PDB entry 8AGB | electron microscopy, 3.00 A resolution | chains A and F of the 8 polymer chains in the assembly

[Chain A]
Name: Dolichyl-diphosphooligosaccharide--protein glycosyltransferase subunit STT3
Source organism: Saccharomyces cerevisiae
Notes: EC 2.4.99.18
Reference sequence: P39007 (STT3_YEAST); numbering as in UniProt (aligned over 1-718)
Chain sequence (718 residues; numbered 1 to 718; the number before each row is that of its first residue):
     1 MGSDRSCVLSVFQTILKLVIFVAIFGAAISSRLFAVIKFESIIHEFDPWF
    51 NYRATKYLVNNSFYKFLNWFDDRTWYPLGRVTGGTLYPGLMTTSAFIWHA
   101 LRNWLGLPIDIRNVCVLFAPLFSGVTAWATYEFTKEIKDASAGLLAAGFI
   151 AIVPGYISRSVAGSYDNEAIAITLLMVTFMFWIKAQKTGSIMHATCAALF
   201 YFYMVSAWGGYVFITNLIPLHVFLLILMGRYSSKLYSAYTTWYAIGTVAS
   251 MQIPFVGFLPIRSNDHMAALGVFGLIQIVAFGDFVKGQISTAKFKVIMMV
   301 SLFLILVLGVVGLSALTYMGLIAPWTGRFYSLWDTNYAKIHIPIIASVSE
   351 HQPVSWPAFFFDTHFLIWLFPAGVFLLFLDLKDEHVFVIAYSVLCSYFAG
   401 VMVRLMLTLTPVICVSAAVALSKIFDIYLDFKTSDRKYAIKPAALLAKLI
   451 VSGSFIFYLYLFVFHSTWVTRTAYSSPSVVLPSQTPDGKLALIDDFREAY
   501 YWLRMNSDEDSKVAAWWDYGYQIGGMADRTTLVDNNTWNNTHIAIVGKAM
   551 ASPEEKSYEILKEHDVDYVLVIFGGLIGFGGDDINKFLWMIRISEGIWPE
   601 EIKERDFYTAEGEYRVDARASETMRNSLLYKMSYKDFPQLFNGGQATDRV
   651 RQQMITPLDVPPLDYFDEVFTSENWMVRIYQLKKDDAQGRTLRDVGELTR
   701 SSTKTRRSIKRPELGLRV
Unresolved in the structure: 1-6, 295-351, 433-439, 483-488
Covalent attachments: glycan linked to Asn539
Ion coordination: Mn2+: Asp166 (together with ELU)
Residues lining bound ligands:
  - beta-D-mannopyranose / ELU / alpha-D-mannopyranose / N-acetylglucosamine / 2-acetamido-2-deoxy-alpha-D-glucopyranose: Asp47, Val81, Gly84, Thr85, Asp166, Asn167, Glu168, Trp208, Gly209, Gly210, Val212, Phe213, Asn216, Leu220, Phe255, Leu394, Phe398, Arg404, Leu405, Tyr521, Asn535, Asn536, Thr537, Trp538
  - palmitoyl-linoleoyl phosphatidylcholine (CPL; 1-palmitoyl-2-linoleoyl-sn-glycero-3-phosphocholine), molecule 1: Val22, Phe25, Gly26, Ile29, Ser30, Leu33, Ile37
  - palmitoyl-linoleoyl phosphatidylcholine (CPL), molecule 2: Ile29, Leu33, Val36, Ser41, Ile97, Leu101, Leu105, Leu107, Ile109, Arg112, Asn113, Val114, Leu117, Leu121
  - palmitoyl-linoleoyl phosphatidylcholine (CPL), molecule 3: Phe63, Tyr64, Leu67, Pro88, Thr92, Phe96, Leu199, Phe202, Tyr203, Ser206, Ala249, Gln252, Ile253, Pro254
  - palmitoyl-linoleoyl phosphatidylcholine (CPL), molecule 4: Leu105, Leu107, Ile109
  - phosphatidylethanolamine (PTY), molecule 1: Leu58, Ser62, Phe63, Thr92, Ala95, Phe96, His99
  - phosphatidylethanolamine (PTY), molecule 2: Leu220, Leu224, Leu227, Met228, Arg230, Phe378, Leu381, Ala390, Val393, Leu394
Swiss-Prot annotation at these positions:
  - region: Trp516 to Asp518 (Interacts with target acceptor peptide in protein substrate)
  - motif: Glu45 to Asp47 (DXD motif 1), Asp166 to Glu168 (DXD motif 2), Ser347 to Glu350 (SVSE motif), Trp516 to Gly520 (WWDYG motif), Asp583 to Met590 (DK motif)
  - binding site (Mn(2+)): Asp47, Asp166, Glu168
  - binding site (dolichyl diphosphooligosaccharide): Arg404, Tyr521
  - site: Asp47 (Interacts with target acceptor peptide in protein substrate), Arg159 (Important for catalytic activity), Glu350 (Interacts with target acceptor peptide in protein substrate), Lys586 (Interacts with target acceptor peptide in protein substrate)
  - glycosylation (N-linked (GlcNAc...) asparagine): Asn60, Asn535, Asn539 (high mannose)
  - mutagenesis: Asp47 (D47A: Lethal; impairs the catalytic activity), Arg159 (R159A: Temperature sensitive and staurosporine sensitive), Ser160 (S160A: Temperature sensitive and staurosporine sensitive), Gly163 (G163R: Temperature sensitive and staurosporine sensitive), Ser164 (S164A: Temperature sensitive and staurosporine sensitive), Asp166 (D166A: Lethal; impairs the catalytic activity), Glu168 (E168Q: Lethal; impairs the catalytic activity), Trp208 (W208A: Lethal; abolishes interaction with OST1 and WBP1), Gly210 (G210D: Temperature sensitive and staurosporine sensitive), Glu350 (E350A: Lethal; impairs the catalytic activity), Val393 (V393I: Staurosporine sensitive), Arg404 (R404A: Lethal; abolishes interaction with OST1 and WBP1), 10 further mutagenesis entries in UniProt
From the paper describing this entry:
  - binding site for the ligand ELU: Trp208, Arg404
  - binding site for 2-acetamido-2-deoxy-alpha-D-glucopyranose: Tyr521, Asn536
  - binding site for N-acetylglucosamine: Thr537

[Chain F]
Name: Dolichyl-diphosphooligosaccharide--protein glycosyltransferase subunit SWP1
Source organism: Saccharomyces cerevisiae
Reference sequence: Q02795 (OSTD_YEAST); residues 2-284 here correspond to UniProt positions 1-283 (UniProt number = residue number - 1)
Chain sequence (285 residues; numbered 2 to 286; the number before each row is that of its first residue):
     2 MQFFKTLAALVSCISFVLAYVAQDVHVSFPSTAGKSRVMIGKVEPRIGID
    52 ETVPTTITVEDPNEVIQVNFAIESTNKPFQNTLLIGLPNKNLEMAFEPEI
   102 KDNGKLSMYKYRIDLAKLDAALLQEASRSPEPIKATLILASSTAKPKENL
   152 FREILQLNLNFDVDHSDSSLVDKFGIKPEIHHIFHAEPKRVAKPIAVIFV
   202 LIIFITILSLIVTWLNSCAAAFNNIPTGVTAVYFLGFIATIVGFEVIFAR
   252 YYLGTSIFETLFSSLYLGAPGLLTSTKFLRSFGTI
Unresolved in the structure: 2-29, 285-286
Sequence notes: expression tag (285-286)
Residues lining bound ligands:
  - palmitoyl-linoleoyl phosphatidylcholine (CPL; 1-palmitoyl-2-linoleoyl-sn-glycero-3-phosphocholine): Phe245, Phe249, Tyr252, Tyr253, Gly255, Thr256, Ser257, Ile258
  - phosphatidylethanolamine (PTY): Phe259, Leu262, Phe263, Ser265, Leu266

[Interface between chain A and chain F]
Residue-residue contacts - 9 pairs, chain A then chain F:
  Phe63(A) - Phe259(F)  hydrophobic
  Gly715(A) - Asp120(F)
  Leu716(A) - Leu93(F)
  Leu716(A) - Glu94(F)
  Leu716(A) - Asp120(F)  hydrogen bond (backbone-side chain)
  Arg717(A) - Asn92(F)
  Arg717(A) - Leu93(F)
  Val718(A) - Leu171(F)
  Val718(A) - Val172(F)
Other interface residues (no listed pair), chain F (9 interface residues in all): Lys91, Met95

[Overview]
5 residues of chain A face 9 of chain F across their interface; the contacts include 1 hydrogen bond. The
hydrogen-bonded pair is Leu716(A)-Asp120(F). The paper reports a binding site for the ligand ELU at Trp208(A)
and Arg404(A); a binding site for 2-acetamido-2-deoxy-alpha-D-glucopyranose at Tyr521(A) and Asn536(A).
Here chain A is Dolichyl-diphosphooligosaccharide--protein glycosyltransferase subunit STT3 and chain F is
Dolichyl-diphosphooligosaccharide--protein glycosyltransferase subunit SWP1, both from Saccharomyces
cerevisiae. Entry 8AGB (Structure of yeast oligosaccharylransferase complex with lipid-linked oligosaccharide
bound) was determined by electron microscopy (same publication as 8AGC and 8AGE).
